7BHQ - chains D and E of the 5 polymer chains in the assembly; structure by electron microscopy, 3.20 A resolution.

== Chain D (and E) ==
Name: Basal-body rod modification protein FlgD
Organism: Salmonella enterica subsp. enterica serovar Typhi
Notes: chain E of this document is another copy of the same molecule, construct and numbering; everything in this record applies to it too
UniProt: P0A1I9 (FLGD_SALTY); numbering as in UniProt (aligned over 1-232)
Amino-acid sequence (232 residues; row label = number of the first residue in the row):
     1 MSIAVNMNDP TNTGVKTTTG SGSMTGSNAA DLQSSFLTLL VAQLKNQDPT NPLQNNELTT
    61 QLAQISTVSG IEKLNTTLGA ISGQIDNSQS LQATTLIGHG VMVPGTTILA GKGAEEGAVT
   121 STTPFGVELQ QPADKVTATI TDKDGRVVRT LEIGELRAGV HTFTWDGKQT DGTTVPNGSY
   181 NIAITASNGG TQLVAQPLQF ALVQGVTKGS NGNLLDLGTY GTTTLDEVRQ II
Disordered / not traced: 1-30 (chain E: 1-28)

== How chain D and chain E interact ==
Residue-residue contacts (45; chain D residue first):
  Asn55(D) - Gln43(E)  hydrogen bond (backbone-side chain)
  Asn56(D) - Gln43(E)
  Asn56(D) - Leu53(E)
  Asn56(D) - Asn55(E)
  Thr59(D) - Leu39(E)
  Thr59(D) - Gln43(E)
  Leu62(D) - Leu32(E)
  Leu62(D) - Ser35(E)
  Leu62(D) - Phe36(E)
  Ser66(D) - Leu32(E)
  Ser66(D) - Thr67(E)  hydrogen bond (side chain-backbone)
  Ser66(D) - Ile71(E)
  Ser69(D) - Ile71(E)
  Gly70(D) - Ile71(E)
  Lys73(D) - Ile71(E)
  Lys73(D) - Asn75(E)
  Lys73(D) - Leu78(E)
  Thr76(D) - Leu78(E)
  Thr77(D) - Leu78(E)
  Ala80(D) - Ile81(E)  hydrophobic
  Ala80(D) - Ile85(E)
  Ile81(D) - Ile81(E)
  Gln84(D) - Ile85(E)
  Gln84(D) - Ser88(E)
  Asn87(D) - Ile85(E)
  Asn87(D) - Ser88(E)  hydrogen bond
  Asn87(D) - Gln92(E)
  Ser90(D) - Gln92(E)  hydrogen bond
  Leu91(D) - Leu91(E)  hydrophobic
  Ala93(D) - Ile231(E)
  Thr94(D) - Thr95(E)
  Leu96(D) - Ile231(E)  hydrophobic
  Gln204(D) - Ile232(E)
  Gly205(D) - Ile231(E)
  Val206(D) - Gln230(E)
  Val206(D) - Ile231(E)  hydrogen bond (backbone-backbone)
  Thr207(D) - Val160(E)
  Thr207(D) - Arg229(E)
  Thr207(D) - Gln230(E)  hydrogen bond
  Lys208(D) - Val228(E)
  Lys208(D) - Arg229(E)  hydrogen bond (backbone-backbone)
  Lys208(D) - Ile231(E)
  Leu214(D) - Arg157(E)
  Asp216(D) - Gln230(E)  hydrogen bond
  Thr222(D) - Arg157(E)  hydrogen bond
Other interface residues (no listed pair), chain D (31 interface residues in all): Ala63, Ile65, Leu74, Gly83
Other interface residues (no listed pair), chain E (29 interface residues in all): Gln64, Val68, Leu74, Gln89, Leu225

== Overview ==
31 residues of chain D and 29 residues of chain E are in contact; the contacts include 9 hydrogen bonds. Polar
contacts include Asn55(D)-Gln43(E), Ser66(D)-Thr67(E) and Asn87(D)-Ser88(E).
Chain D and chain E are both Basal-body rod modification protein FlgD (Salmonella enterica subsp. enterica
serovar Typhi); the structure, In situ assembled Salmonella FlgD hook cap complex, was determined by electron
microscopy (same publication as 7BGL, 7BIN, 7BJ2, 7BK0 and 7NVG).
